1YVH - chains A and B; structure by X-ray diffraction, 2.05 A resolution.

== Chain A ==
Name: CBL E3 ubiquitin protein ligase
Source organism: Homo sapiens
Notes: EC 6.3.2.-; fragment: Tyrosine kinase binding domain, residues 25-351
UniProtKB: P22681 (CBL_HUMAN); numbering as in UniProt (aligned over 23-351)
Chain sequence (329 residues; row label = number of the first residue in the row):
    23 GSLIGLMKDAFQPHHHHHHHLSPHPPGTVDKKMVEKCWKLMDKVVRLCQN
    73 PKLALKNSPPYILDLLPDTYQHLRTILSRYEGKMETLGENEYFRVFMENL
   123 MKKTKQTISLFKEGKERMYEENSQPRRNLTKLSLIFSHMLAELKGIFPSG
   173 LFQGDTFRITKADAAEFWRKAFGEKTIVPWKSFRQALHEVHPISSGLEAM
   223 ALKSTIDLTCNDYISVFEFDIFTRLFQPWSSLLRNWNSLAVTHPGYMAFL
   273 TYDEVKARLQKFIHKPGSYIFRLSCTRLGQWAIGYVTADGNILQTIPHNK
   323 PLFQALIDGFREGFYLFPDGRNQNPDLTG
Not modelled in the structure: 23-47
Differences from the reference sequence: cloning artifact (24)
Swiss-Prot annotation at these positions:
  - binding site (Ca(2+)): Asp229, Thr231, Asn233, Tyr235, Glu240
  - binding site (4-O-phospho-L-tyrosine): Arg294
  - natural variant: Lys287 (K287R: Found in patients with acute myeloid leukemia; uncertain significance)
  - mutagenesis: Ser80 (S80D: Abolishes interaction with ZAP70), Pro82 (P82A: Abolishes interaction with ZAP70), Asp229 (D229Q: Abolishes interaction with ZAP70), Glu240 (E240S: Abolishes interaction with ZAP70), Arg294 (R294K: Abolishes interaction with ZAP70), Gly306 (G306E: Abolishes interaction with ZAP70 and EPHB1, but does not affect interaction with SLA. Reduces ubiquitination and therefore proteasomal degradation of SPRED2)
Ion coordination: Mg2+: Asp229, Thr231, Asn233, Tyr235, Glu240

== Chain B ==
Name: 13-mer fragment of SH2 and PH domain-containing adapter protein APS
Notes: fragment: pTyr-618 phosphopeptide
UniProtKB: Q9Z200 (APS_RAT); residues 1-13 here correspond to UniProt positions 609-621 (UniProt number = residue number + 608)
Chain sequence (13 residues; row label = number of the first residue in the row):
     1 GRARAVENQYSFY
Not modelled in the structure: 1-3, 13
Differences from the reference sequence: modified residue (10)
Modified / non-standard residues: Tyr10 (o-phosphotyrosine; PTR)
Swiss-Prot annotation at these positions:
  - modified residue: Tyr10 (Phosphotyrosine)
Reported in the primary citation:
  - post-translational modification sites: Tyr10 (citing earlier work)
  - mutagenesis - V6A, Y10F: decreased binding to CBL E3 ubiquitin protein ligase (chain A)
  - mutagenesis - E7A, Q9A: unchanged binding to CBL E3 ubiquitin protein ligase (chain A)

== Chain A / chain B interface ==
Residue-residue contacts - 29 pairs, chain A then chain B:
  Asn79(A) - Arg4(B)  hydrogen bond (side chain-backbone)
  Asn79(A) - Ala5(B)
  Asn79(A) - Val6(B)  hydrogen bond (backbone-backbone)
  Ser80(A) - Val6(B)
  Ser80(A) - Asn8(B)
  Pro81(A) - Val6(B)
  Pro81(A) - Glu7(B)
  Pro81(A) - Asn8(B)  hydrogen bond (backbone-side chain)
  Tyr83(A) - Ala5(B)  hydrophobic
  Asp86(A) - Arg4(B)  salt bridge
  Asp86(A) - Ala5(B)  hydrogen bond (side chain-backbone)
  Asp90(A) - Arg4(B)  salt bridge
  Tyr274(A) - Asn8(B)
  Tyr274(A) - Gln9(B)  hydrogen bond (side chain-backbone)
  Tyr274(A) - Tyr10(B)
  Arg294(A) - Tyr10(B)
  Ser296(A) - Tyr10(B)
  Cys297(A) - Tyr10(B)
  Thr298(A) - Glu7(B)
  Thr298(A) - Tyr10(B)
  Arg299(A) - Tyr10(B)
  Leu315(A) - Ser11(B)
  Gln316(A) - Tyr10(B)
  Gln316(A) - Ser11(B)  hydrogen bond (backbone-backbone)
  Thr317(A) - Ser11(B)  hydrogen bond (side chain-backbone)
  Thr317(A) - Phe12(B)
  Ile318(A) - Tyr10(B)
  Ile318(A) - Phe12(B)
  His320(A) - Phe12(B)
Also at the interface, not in a pair above, chain A (20 interface residues in all): Asp275, Ala304, Pro319
From the paper, about this interface:
  - pairs named by the authors: Asn79(A)-Arg4(B) (hydrogen bond), Asn79(A)-Val6(B) (backbone contact), Pro81(A)-Asn8(B) (backbone contact), Pro81(A)-Tyr10(B) (water-mediated contact), Asp86(A)-Ala5(B) (hydrogen bond), Asp90(A)-Arg4(B) (salt bridge), Tyr274(A)-Gln9(B), Asp275(A)-Asn8(B) (water-mediated contact), Arg294(A)-Tyr10(B), Gln316(A)-Ser11(B) (water-mediated contact)
  - interface residues, chain B: Ala5(B)
  - hot spots on chain B (mutagenesis) - A5E: decreased binding to CBL E3 ubiquitin protein ligase (chain A)

== In short ==
20 residues of chain A face 9 of chain B across their interface; the contacts include 7 hydrogen bonds and 2
salt bridges. Among the polar pairs are Asp86(A)-Arg4(B), Asp90(A)-Arg4(B) and Asn79(A)-Arg4(B). The authors
report hydrogen bonds between Asn79(A) and Arg4(B) and Asp86(A) and Ala5(B); backbone contacts between
Asn79(A) and Val6(B) and Pro81(A) and Asn8(B); water-mediated contacts between Pro81(A) and Tyr10(B),
Asp275(A) and Asn8(B) and Gln316(A) and Ser11(B). The paper reports that V6A, Y10F and A5E of chain B reduce
binding to CBL E3 ubiquitin protein ligase (chain A); the interface residue Ala5(B); 5 substitutions were
tested in all.
Here chain A is CBL E3 ubiquitin protein ligase (Homo sapiens) and chain B is a 13-mer fragment of SH2 and PH
domain-containing adapter protein APS. Entry 1YVH (Crystal Structure of the c-Cbl TKB Domain in Complex with
the APS pTyr-618 Phosphopeptide) was determined by X-ray diffraction.
